1C8C - chains B and A of the 3 polymer chains in the assembly; structure by X-ray diffraction, 1.45 A resolution.

== Chain B ==
Molecule: 8-nt DNA strand
Sequence (8 nucleotides; row label = number of the first residue in the row):
   101 GTGATCGC

== Chain A ==
Protein: DNA-binding protein 7A
Organism: Sulfolobus solfataricus
UniProtKB: P39476 (DN72_SULSO); numbering as in UniProt (aligned over 1-64)
Sequence (64 residues; row label = number of the first residue in the row):
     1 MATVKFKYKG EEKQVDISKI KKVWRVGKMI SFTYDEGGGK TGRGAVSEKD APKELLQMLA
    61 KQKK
Curated features (UniProtKB/Swiss-Prot):
  - modified residue (N6-methyllysine): Lys5, Lys7, Lys61, Lys63, Lys64

== Interface between chain B and chain A ==
Residue-residue contacts (14):
  DT102(B) - Val26(A)  base contact
  DG103(B) - Trp24(A)  hydrogen bond to the base
  DG103(B) - Arg25(A)  sugar contact
  DG103(B) - Val26(A)  sugar contact
  DG103(B) - Met29(A)  base contact
  DG103(B) - Ser31(A)  hydrogen bond to the base
  DA104(B) - Lys22(A)  phosphate contact
  DA104(B) - Trp24(A)  hydrogen bond to the sugar
  DA104(B) - Lys64(A)  phosphate contact
  DT105(B) - Lys22(A)  salt bridge to the phosphate
  DT105(B) - Thr33(A)  sugar contact
  DT105(B) - Arg43(A)  hydrogen bond to the base
  DC106(B) - Thr41(A)  phosphate contact
  DC106(B) - Arg43(A)  hydrogen bond to the base
Other interface residues (no listed pair), chain B (6 interface residues in all): DG107

== In short ==
Chain B and chain A form an interface of 6 and 10 residues respectively; the contacts include 5 hydrogen bonds
and 1 salt bridge. Among the polar pairs are DG103(B)-Trp24(A), DG103(B)-Ser31(A) and DT105(B)-Arg43(A).
Chain B is an 8-nt DNA strand and chain A is DNA-binding protein 7A (Sulfolobus solfataricus); the structure,
Crystal structures of the chromosomal proteins SSO7D/SAC7D bound to DNA containing T-G mismatched base pairs,
was determined by X-ray diffraction (same publication as 1CA5 and 1CA6).
